PDB entry 3SXT | X-ray diffraction, 1.81 A resolution | chains D and F of the 6 polymer chains in the assembly

Chain D (and F):
Protein: Methylamine dehydrogenase heavy chain
Source organism: Paracoccus denitrificans
Notes: EC 1.4.99.3; chain F of this document is another copy of the same molecule, construct and numbering; everything in this record applies to it too
Reference sequence: A1BB97 (A1BB97_PARDP); residues 1-386 here correspond to UniProt positions 32-417 (UniProt number = residue number + 31)
Chain sequence (386 residues; numbered 1 to 386; the number before each row is that of its first residue):
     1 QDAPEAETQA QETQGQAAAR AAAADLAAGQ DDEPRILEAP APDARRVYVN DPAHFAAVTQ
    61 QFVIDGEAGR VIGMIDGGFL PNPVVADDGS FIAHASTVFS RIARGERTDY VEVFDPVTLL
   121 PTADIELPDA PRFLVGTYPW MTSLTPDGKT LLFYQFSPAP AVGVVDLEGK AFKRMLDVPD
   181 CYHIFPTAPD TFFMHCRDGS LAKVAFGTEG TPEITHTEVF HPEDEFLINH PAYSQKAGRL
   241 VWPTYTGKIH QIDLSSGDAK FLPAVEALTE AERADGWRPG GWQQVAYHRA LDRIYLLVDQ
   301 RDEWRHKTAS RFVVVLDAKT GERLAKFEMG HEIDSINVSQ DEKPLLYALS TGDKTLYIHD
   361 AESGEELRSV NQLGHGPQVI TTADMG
Disordered / not traced: 1-11 (chain F: 1-10)
Disulfide bonds: Cys181-Cys196

Chain D / chain F interface:
Pairs across the interface (24; chain D residue first):
  Val58(D) - Val58(F)  hydrophobic
  Val58(D) - Ile102(F)  hydrophobic
  Asp76(D) - Ala103(F)
  Gly77(D) - Ile102(F)
  Gly78(D) - Ile102(F)
  Val98(D) - Arg101(F)
  Val98(D) - Ile102(F)  hydrophobic
  Arg101(D) - Val98(F)
  Arg101(D) - Tyr110(F)
  Arg101(D) - Asp124(F)  salt bridge
  Ile102(D) - Val58(F)  hydrophobic
  Ile102(D) - Gly77(F)
  Ile102(D) - Gly78(F)
  Ile102(D) - Val98(F)  hydrophobic
  Ile102(D) - Tyr110(F)
  Ala103(D) - Asp76(F)
  Arg104(D) - Glu112(F)  salt bridge
  Arg104(D) - Pro121(F)
  Tyr110(D) - Arg101(F)
  Tyr110(D) - Ile102(F)
  Glu112(D) - Arg104(F)  salt bridge
  Pro121(D) - Arg104(F)
  Asp124(D) - Arg101(F)  salt bridge
  His375(D) - His375(F)
Also at the interface, not in a pair above, chain D (15 interface residues in all): Ser100
Also at the interface, not in a pair above, chain F (16 interface residues in all): Ser100, Thr108

In short:
15 residues of chain D and 16 residues of chain F are in contact, with 4 salt bridges. Polar pairs include
Arg101(D)-Asp124(F) and Arg104(D)-Glu112(F).
Chain D and chain F are both Methylamine dehydrogenase heavy chain (Paracoccus denitrificans); the structure,
Crystal Structure of the Quinol Form of Methylamine Dehydrogenase in Complex with the Diferrous Form of ...,
was determined by X-ray diffraction.
